Entry 3J96 (electron microscopy, 7.60 A resolution (low resolution: residue-level contacts below are approximate; hydrogen-bond / salt-bridge calls are withheld)); this record covers chains K and L of the 13 polymer chains in the assembly.

Chain K:
Molecule: Vesicle-associated membrane protein 2
Organism: Rattus norvegicus
Reference sequence: P63045 (VAMP2_RAT); residues 28-89 here = UniProt positions 28-89
Sequence (63 residues; row label = number of the first residue in the row):
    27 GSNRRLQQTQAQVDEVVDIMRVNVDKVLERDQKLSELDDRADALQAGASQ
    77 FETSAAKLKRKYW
Disordered / not traced: 27-28
Construct notes: expression tag (27)
Swiss-Prot annotation at these positions:
  - site ((Microbial infection) Cleavage): Gln-58, Lys-59, Lys-59, Leu-60, Arg-66, Ala-67, Gln-76, Phe-77, Ala-81, Ala-82

Chain L:
Molecule: Syntaxin-1A
Organism: Rattus norvegicus
Reference sequence: P32851 (STX1A_RAT); numbering as in UniProt (aligned over 191-256)
Sequence (67 residues; numbered 190 to 256; the number before each row is that of its first residue):
   190 MALSEIETRHSEIIKLENSIRELHDMFMDMAMLVESQGEMIDRIEYNVEH
   240 AVDYVERAVSDTKKAVK
Disordered / not traced: 190
Construct notes: expression tag (190)
Swiss-Prot annotation at these positions:
  - site: Lys-253, Ala-254 (Microbial infection: Cleavage)
  - cross-link (Glycyl lysine isopeptide (Lys-Gly)): Lys-252 (interchain with G-Cter in SUMO), Lys-253 (interchain with G-Cter in SUMO), Lys-256 (interchain with G-Cter in SUMO)

Chain K / chain L interface:
Contacting residue pairs (45):
  Asn-29(K) with Arg-198(L)
  Leu-32(K) with Arg-198(L); Glu-201(L); Ile-202(L); Leu-205(L)
  Thr-35(K) with Leu-205(L)
  Gln-36(K) with Glu-201(L); Lys-204(L); Leu-205(L); Ser-208(L)
  Val-39(K) with Leu-205(L); Ile-209(L)
  Asp-40(K) with Ser-208(L)
  Val-42(K) with Leu-212(L)
  Val-43(K) with Ser-208(L); Leu-212(L); Met-215(L)
  Met-46(K) with Leu-212(L); Met-215(L); Phe-216(L)
  Asn-49(K) with Met-219(L)
  Val-50(K) with Met-219(L)
  Val-53(K) with Met-219(L); Leu-222(L); Gln-226(L)
  Arg-56(K) with Val-223(L); Gln-226(L); Gly-227(L)
  Asp-57(K) with Gln-226(L)
  Leu-60(K) with Gln-226(L); Ile-233(L)
  Asp-64(K) with Met-229(L); Arg-232(L); Ile-233(L)
  Asp-68(K) with Asn-236(L)
  Leu-70(K) with Ala-240(L)
  Gln-71(K) with Tyr-243(L)
  Phe-77(K) with Ala-247(L); Thr-251(L)
  Glu-78(K) with Tyr-243(L); Arg-246(L)
  Ala-81(K) with Asp-250(L)
  Leu-84(K) with Ala-254(L)
  Tyr-88(K) with Ala-254(L)
  Trp-89(K) with Lys-253(L)
Also at the interface, not in a pair above, chain K (30 interface residues in all): Gln-33, Arg-47, Ala-67, Ala-74, Ala-82
Also at the interface, not in a pair above, chain L (31 interface residues in all): Ile-230, Asp-242, Val-244, Lys-256

Summary:
The interface between chain K and chain L involves 30 residues on one side and 31 on the other.
Here chain K is Vesicle-associated membrane protein 2 and chain L is Syntaxin-1A, both from Rattus norvegicus.
Entry 3J96 (Structure of 20S supercomplex) was determined by electron microscopy, deposited together with
3J94, 3J95, 3J97, 3J98 and 3J99.
